2NSZ - chain A; structure by X-ray diffraction, 1.15 A resolution.

== Chain A ==
Protein: Programmed cell death protein 4
Organism: Mus musculus
Notes: fragment: c-terminal MA3 domain, residues 322-450
Reference sequence: Q61823 (PDCD4_MOUSE); residues 322-450 here = UniProt positions 322-450
Chain sequence (129 residues; row label = number of the first residue in the row):
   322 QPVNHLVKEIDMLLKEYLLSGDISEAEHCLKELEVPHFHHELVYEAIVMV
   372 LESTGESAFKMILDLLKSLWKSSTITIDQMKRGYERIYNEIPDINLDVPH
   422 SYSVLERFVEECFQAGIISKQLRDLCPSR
Curated features (UniProtKB/Swiss-Prot):
  - motif: Pro448 to Arg450 (Nuclear localization signal)
  - mutagenesis: Asp414 (D414A: Strongly reduced interaction with EIF4A1), Asp418 (D418A: Strongly reduced interaction with EIF4A1)

== Overview ==
UniProt lists 2 mutagenesis sites.
Chain A is Programmed cell death protein 4 (Mus musculus); the structure, 1.15 Angstrom Crystal Structure of
the MA3 domain of Pdcd4, was determined by X-ray diffraction together with 2IOL, 2ION and 2IOS from the same
study.
